8G0C - chains d and a of the 20 polymer chains in the assembly; structure by electron microscopy, 2.80 A resolution.

[Chain d]
Protein: ATP synthase subunit b-delta
Organism: Mycolicibacterium smegmatis MC2 155
Reference sequence: A0R203 (ATPFD_MYCS2); residues 1-445 here = UniProt positions 1-445
Chain sequence (445 residues; each row starts with the number of its first residue):
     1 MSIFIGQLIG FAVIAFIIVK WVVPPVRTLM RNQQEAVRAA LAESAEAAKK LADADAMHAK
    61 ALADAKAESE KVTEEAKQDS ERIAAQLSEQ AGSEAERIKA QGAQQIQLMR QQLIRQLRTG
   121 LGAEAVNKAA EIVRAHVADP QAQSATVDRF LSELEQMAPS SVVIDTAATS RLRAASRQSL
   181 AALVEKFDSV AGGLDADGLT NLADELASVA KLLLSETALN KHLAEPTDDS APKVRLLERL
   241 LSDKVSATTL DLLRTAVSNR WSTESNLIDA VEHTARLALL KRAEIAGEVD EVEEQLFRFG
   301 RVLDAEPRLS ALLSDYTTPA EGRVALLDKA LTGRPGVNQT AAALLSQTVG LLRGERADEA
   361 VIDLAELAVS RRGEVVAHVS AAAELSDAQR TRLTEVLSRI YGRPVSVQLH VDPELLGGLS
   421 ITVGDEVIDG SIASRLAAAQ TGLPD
Unresolved in the structure: 158-169, 445

[Chain a]
Protein: ATP synthase subunit a
Organism: Mycolicibacterium smegmatis MC2 155
Reference sequence: A0R206 (A0R206_MYCS2); numbering as in UniProt (aligned over 1-252)
Chain sequence (252 residues; each row starts with the number of its first residue):
     1 MLAAEEGGAA IHVGHHTLVF ELFGMTFNGD TILATAVTAV IVIALAFYLR AKVTSTGVPS
    61 GVQLFWEALT IQMRQQIEGS IGMKIAPFVL PLSVTIFVFI LISNWLAVLP LQYGGADGAA
   121 AELYKAPASD INFVLALALF VFVCYHAAGI WRRGIVGHPI KVVKGHVAFL APINIVEELA
   181 KPISLALRLF GNIFAGGILV ALIAMFPWYI QWFPNAVWKT FDLFVGLIQA FIFSLLTILY
   241 FSQSMELDHE DH
Unresolved in the structure: 1-10, 116-117, 247-252
Small-molecule neighbours: YGR ((1R,2S)-1-(6-bromo-2-methoxyquinolin-3-yl)-2-(2,6-dimethoxypyridin-4-yl)-4-(dimethylamino)-1-(2,3,6-trimethoxypyridin-4-yl)butan-2-ol): Phe-169, Pro-172, Ile-173

[How chain d and chain a interact]
Contacting residue pairs (5):
  Ser-2(d) / Trp-208(a)
  Gly-6(d) / Trp-208(a)
  Gly-6(d) / Trp-212(a)
  Gly-10(d) / Trp-212(a)
  Gly-10(d) / Ala-216(a)
Interface residues without a listed pair, chain d (5 interface residues in all): Met-1, Phe-4
Interface residues without a listed pair, chain a (5 interface residues in all): Gln-112, Gly-114

[Summary]
Chain d and chain a each contribute 5 residues to their interface. Bound to chain a: compound YGR.
Chain d is ATP synthase subunit b-delta and chain a is ATP synthase subunit a, both from Mycolicibacterium
smegmatis MC2 155; the structure, Cryo-EM structure of TBAJ-876-bound Mycobacterium smegmatis ATP synthase
rotational state 1 (backbone model), was determined by electron microscopy, deposited together with 8G07,
8G08, 8G09, 8G0A, 8G0B, 8G0D and 8G0E.
